Entry 7PHX (X-ray diffraction, 1.80 A resolution); this record covers chains L and H of the 3 polymer chains in the assembly.

== Chain L ==
Name: Thrombin light chain
From: Homo sapiens
Reference sequence: P00734 (THRB_HUMAN); residues 285-320 here correspond to UniProt positions 328-363 (UniProt number = residue number + 43)
Sequence (36 residues; numbered 285 to 320; the number before each row is that of its first residue):
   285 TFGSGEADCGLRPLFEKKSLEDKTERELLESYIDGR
Not modelled in the structure: 285-290, 320
UniProt features mapped onto this chain:
  - site: R320 (Cleavage)

== Chain H ==
Name: Thrombin heavy chain
From: Homo sapiens
Reference sequence: P00734 (THRB_HUMAN); residues 321-579 here correspond to UniProt positions 364-622 (UniProt number = residue number + 43)
Sequence (259 residues; each row starts with the number of its first residue):
   321 IVEGSDAEIGMSPWQVMLFRKSPQELLCGASLISDRWVLTAAHCLLYPPW
   371 DKNFTENDLLVRIGKHSRTRYERNIEKISMLEKIYIHPRYNWRENLDRDI
   421 ALMKLKKPVAFSDYIHPVCLPDRETAASLLQAGYKGRVTGWGNLKETWTA
   471 NVGKGQPSVLQVVNLPIVERPVCKDSTRIRITDNMFCAGYKPDEGKRGDA
   521 CEGDSGGPFVMKSPFNNRWYQMGIVSWGEGCDRDGKYGFYTHVFRLKKWI
   571 QKVIDQFGE
Not modelled in the structure: 468-474, 575-579
UniProt features mapped onto this chain:
  - region: A508 to V530 (High affinity receptor-binding region which is also known as the TP508 peptide)
  - active site (Charge relay system): H363, D419, S525
  - glycosylation: N373 (N-linked (GlcNAc...) (complex) asparagine)
Cystine bridges: C348-C364, C493-C507, C521-C551
Covalent attachments: N-acetylglucosamine (NAG) linked to N373
Metal / ion sites: Na+: R553, K556

== Chain L / chain H interface ==
Inter-chain disulfides: C293(L)-C439(H)
Pairs across the interface - 62 pairs, chain L then chain H:
  A291(L) with R538(H), hydrogen bond (backbone-side chain)
  D292(L) with H436(H), salt bridge; R538(H)
  C293(L) with P437(H); V438(H); C439(H), disulfide; R538(H), hydrogen bond (backbone-side chain)
  G294(L) with W334(H); P437(H), hydrogen bond (backbone-backbone); C439(H); R538(H); W539(H), hydrogen bond (backbone-backbone)
  L295(L) with H436(H), hydrogen bond (backbone-side chain); N537(H); R538(H)
  R296(L) with G330(H); M331(H), hydrogen bond (side chain-backbone); P333(H); W334(H); R457(H); W539(H)
  P297(L) with S432(H); D433(H)
  L298(L) with I329(H); G330(H); D433(H)
  F299(L) with E328(H); I329(H); G330(H); M331(H), hydrophobic
  E300(L) with K532(H), salt bridge; N537(H); W539(H), hydrogen bond
  D306(L) with E328(H); M331(H); R457(H), salt bridge; W539(H)
  K307(L) with S325(H); D326(H), hydrogen bond (side chain-backbone); E328(H), hydrogen bond (backbone-side chain)
  T308(L) with R457(H), hydrogen bond; N484(H), hydrogen bond
  E309(L) with R457(H); K532(H), salt bridge
  E311(L) with K455(H), salt bridge; N484(H), hydrogen bond; Y510(H), hydrogen bond; K516(H), salt bridge
  L312(L) with K455(H); G456(H); N484(H); W539(H), hydrophobic
  L313(L) with K532(H)
  S315(L) with G453(H); Y454(H); K455(H), hydrogen bond (side chain-backbone)
  Y316(L) with Y454(H), hydrogen bond (backbone-side chain); K455(H), hydrogen bond (side chain-backbone); M531(H); K532(H), hydrogen bond (side chain-backbone); P534(H)
  D318(L) with Y454(H), hydrogen bond
Also at the interface, not in a pair above, chain L (21 interface residues in all): K301
Also at the interface, not in a pair above, chain H (31 interface residues in all): Y434, L449, N536

== Overview ==
21 residues of chain L and 31 residues of chain H are in contact, with 1 disulfide bond, 18 hydrogen bonds and
6 salt bridges. Among the polar pairs are D292(L)-H436(H), E300(L)-K532(H) and D306(L)-R457(H). Covalently
linked N-acetylglucosamine: at N373(H).
Here chain L is Thrombin light chain and chain H is Thrombin heavy chain, both from Homo sapiens. Entry 7PHX
(Tsetse thrombin inhibitor in complex with human alpha-thrombin - acid-stable sulfotyrosine analogue) was
determined by X-ray diffraction.
